Entry 3A36 (X-ray diffraction, 2.80 A resolution); this record covers chains A and B.

[Chain A (and B)]
Molecule: ATPase GET3
Organism: Saccharomyces cerevisiae
Notes: EC 3.6.3.16; chain B of this document is another copy of the same molecule, construct and numbering; everything in this record applies to it too
Reference sequence: Q12154 (GET3_YEAST); residue numbers follow UniProt; this construct covers 1-354
Sequence (362 residues; numbered 1 to 362; the number before each row is that of its first residue):
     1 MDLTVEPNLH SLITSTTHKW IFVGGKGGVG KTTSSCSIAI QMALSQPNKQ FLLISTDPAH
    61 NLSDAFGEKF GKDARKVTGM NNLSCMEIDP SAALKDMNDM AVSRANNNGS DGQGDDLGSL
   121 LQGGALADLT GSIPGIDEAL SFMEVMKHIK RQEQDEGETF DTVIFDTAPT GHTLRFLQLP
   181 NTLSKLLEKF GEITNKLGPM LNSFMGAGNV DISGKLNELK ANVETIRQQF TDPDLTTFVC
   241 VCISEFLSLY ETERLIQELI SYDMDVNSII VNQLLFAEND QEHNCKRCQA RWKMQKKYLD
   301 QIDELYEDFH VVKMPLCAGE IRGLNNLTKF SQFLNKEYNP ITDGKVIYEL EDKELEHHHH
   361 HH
Unresolved in the structure: 1-4, 94-126, 352-362 (chain B: 1-2, 109-118, 192-210, 353-362)
Differences from the reference sequence: conflict D155 (Gly in Q12154); expression tag (355-362)
Ion coordination: Zn2+: C285, C288 (shared with C285(B), C288(B) of chain B)
Swiss-Prot annotation at these positions:
  - active site: D57
  - binding site (ATP): K26 to T33, E245, N272, P315 to R322
  - binding site (Zn(2+)): C285, C288
  - mutagenesis: G30 (G30R: Abolishes ATPase activity, leading to secretion of resident ER proteins), D57 (D57N: Abolishes ATP hydrolysis), C285 (C285S: Prevents dimerization; when associated with S-288), C288 (C288S: Prevents dimerization; when associated with S-285)

[How chain A and chain B interact]
Contacting residue pairs (25):
  K26(A) - F246(B)
  K26(A) - L247(B)
  G27(A) - F246(B)
  E245(A) - E245(B)
  F246(A) - K26(B)
  F246(A) - G27(B)
  L247(A) - L247(B)
  L247(A) - S248(B)
  S248(A) - L247(B)
  Y250(A) - K26(B)  hydrogen bond
  C285(A) - C285(B)  hydrophobic
  C285(A) - C288(B)  hydrophobic
  R287(A) - L275(B)
  R287(A) - C288(B)
  R287(A) - L316(B)
  R287(A) - Y348(B)  hydrogen bond
  R287(A) - E351(B)  salt bridge
  C288(A) - C285(B)  hydrogen bond
  C288(A) - R287(B)
  C288(A) - C288(B)  hydrophobic
  R291(A) - R291(B)
  L316(A) - R287(B)  hydrogen bond (backbone-side chain)
  A318(A) - R287(B)
  Y348(A) - R287(B)  hydrogen bond
  E351(A) - R287(B)  salt bridge
Interface residues without a listed pair, chain A (18 interface residues in all): G28, L275, I347
Interface residues without a listed pair, chain B (16 interface residues in all): G28, A318

[Summary]
18 residues of chain A face 16 of chain B across their interface, with 5 hydrogen bonds and 2 salt bridges.
Polar pairs include R287(A)-E351(B), Y250(A)-K26(B) and R287(A)-Y348(B).
Chain A and chain B are both ATPase GET3 (Saccharomyces cerevisiae); the structure, Structural insight into
the membrane insertion of tail-anchored proteins by Get3, was determined by X-ray diffraction (same
publication as 3A37).
